PDB entry 8DN2 | electron microscopy, 3.90 A resolution | chains A and B of the 5 polymer chains in the assembly

== Chain A ==
Molecule: Glycine receptor subunit alpha-1
Source organism: Homo sapiens
UniProtKB: P23415 (GLRA1_HUMAN); aligned to UniProt positions 29-395 over residues 1-428 (the alignment contains insertions or deletions, so no single offset holds)
Chain sequence (367 residues; row label = number of the first residue in the row; note: 61 numbers in that range are skipped by the numbering (no residue carries them; nothing is unmodelled there)):
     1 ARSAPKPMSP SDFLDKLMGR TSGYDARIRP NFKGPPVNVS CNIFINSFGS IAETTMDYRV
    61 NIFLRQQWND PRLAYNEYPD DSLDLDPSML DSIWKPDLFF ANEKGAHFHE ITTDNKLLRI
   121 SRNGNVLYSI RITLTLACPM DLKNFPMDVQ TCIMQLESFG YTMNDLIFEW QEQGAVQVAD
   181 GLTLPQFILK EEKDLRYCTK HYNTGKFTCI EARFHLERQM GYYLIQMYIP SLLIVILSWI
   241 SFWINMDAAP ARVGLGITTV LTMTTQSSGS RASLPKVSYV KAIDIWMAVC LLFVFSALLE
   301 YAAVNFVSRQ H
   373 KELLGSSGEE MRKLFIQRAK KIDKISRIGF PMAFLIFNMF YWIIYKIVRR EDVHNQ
Unresolved in the structure: 1-7, 373-382, 420-428
Differences from the reference sequence: conflict Gly377 (Ser406 in P23415), Ser378 (Lys407 in P23415), Gly380 (Pro409 in P23415)
Disulfides: Cys138-Cys152, Cys198-Cys209
Covalent attachments: N-acetylglucosamine (NAG) linked to Asn38
Small-molecule neighbours: glycine (GLY): Ser158, Phe159, Tyr202, Thr204, Phe207
UniProt features mapped onto this chain:
  - binding site (glycine): Arg65, Ser129, Thr204
  - binding site (Zn(2+)): Glu192, Asp194, His215
  - binding site (strychnine): Tyr202 to Phe207
  - site: Leu261 (Important for obstruction of the ion pore in the closed conformation)
  - glycosylation: Asn38 (N-linked (GlcNAc...) asparagine)
From the paper describing this entry:
  - mutagenesis - R65D (EC_50_ 0.8 mM), F207A (EC_50_ 0.8 mM): decreased signaling in response to glycine
  - mutagenesis - R271A: abolished signaling in response to glycine
  - mutagenesis - R271E: unchanged signaling in response to glycine
  - mutagenesis - A251C/A302C: unchanged signaling
  - disease-associated variants - R271L, R271P, R271Q: decreased signaling (citing earlier work)
  - self-association interface (contacts with another copy of this molecule): Arg271
  - mutagenesis - A251C/V253C: decreased signaling in response to hydrogen peroxide

== Chain B ==
Molecule: Glycine receptor subunit alpha-1
Source organism: Homo sapiens
UniProtKB: P23415 (GLRA1_HUMAN); aligned to UniProt positions 29-395 over residues 1-428 (the alignment contains insertions or deletions, so no single offset holds)
Chain sequence (367 residues; numbered 1 to 428; 61 numbers in that range are skipped by the numbering (no residue carries them; nothing is unmodelled there); the number before each row is that of its first residue):
     1 ARSAPKPMSP SDFLDKLMGR TSGYDARIRP NFKGPPVNVS CNIFINSFGS IAETTMDYRV
    61 NIFLRQQWND PRLAYNEYPD DSLDLDPSML DSIWKPDLFF ANEKGAHFHE ITTDNKLLRI
   121 SRNGNVLYSI RITLTLACPM DLKNFPMDVQ TCIMQLESFG YTMNDLIFEW QEQGAVQVAD
   181 GLTLPQFILK EEKDLRYCTK HYNTGKFTCI EARFHLERQM GYYLIQMYIP SLLIVILSWI
   241 SFWINMDAAP ARVGLGITTV LTMTTQSSGS RASLPKVSYV KAIDIWMAVC LLFVFSALLE
   301 YAAVNFVS
   370 RQHKELLGSS GEEMRKLFIQ RAKKIDKISR IGFPMAFLIF NMFYWIIYKI VRREDVHNQ
Unresolved in the structure: 1-7, 370-382, 421-428
Differences from the reference sequence: conflict Gly377 (Ser406 in P23415), Ser378 (Lys407 in P23415), Gly380 (Pro409 in P23415)
Disulfides: Cys138-Cys152, Cys198-Cys209
Covalent attachments: N-acetylglucosamine (NAG) linked to Asn38
Small-molecule neighbours:
  - glycine (GLY), molecule 1: Phe63, Arg65, Leu117, Ser129
  - glycine (GLY), molecule 2: Phe159, Tyr202, Thr204, Phe207
UniProt features mapped onto this chain:
  - binding site (glycine): Arg65, Ser129, Thr204
  - binding site (Zn(2+)): Glu192, Asp194, His215
  - binding site (strychnine): Tyr202 to Phe207
  - site: Leu261 (Important for obstruction of the ion pore in the closed conformation)
  - glycosylation: Asn38 (N-linked (GlcNAc...) asparagine)
From the paper describing this entry:
  - mutagenesis - R65D (EC_50_ 0.8 mM), F207A (EC_50_ 0.8 mM): decreased signaling in response to glycine
  - mutagenesis - R271A: abolished signaling in response to glycine
  - mutagenesis - R271E: unchanged signaling in response to glycine
  - mutagenesis - A251C/A302C: unchanged signaling
  - disease-associated variants - R271L, R271P, R271Q: decreased signaling (citing earlier work)
  - mutagenesis - A251C/V253C: decreased signaling in response to hydrogen peroxide

== Interface between chain A and chain B ==
Contacting residue pairs (65; chain A residue first):
  Asp25(A) - Ser11(B)  hydrogen bond
  Arg27(A) - Leu14(B)
  Arg27(A) - Asp86(B)
  Arg27(A) - Ser88(B)
  Ile28(A) - Pro10(B)  hydrophobic
  Ile28(A) - Leu14(B)  hydrophobic
  Phe32(A) - Pro10(B)  hydrophobic
  Lys33(A) - Tyr78(B)
  Pro96(A) - Thr113(B)
  Asp97(A) - Thr113(B)
  Leu98(A) - Ile111(B)
  Leu98(A) - Thr112(B)  hydrogen bond (backbone-side chain)
  Phe99(A) - Asn115(B)
  Phe99(A) - Arg131(B)
  Phe100(A) - Ile111(B)  hydrophobic
  Phe100(A) - Arg131(B)
  Ala101(A) - Asn46(B)  hydrogen bond (backbone-side chain)
  Ala101(A) - Arg131(B)
  Glu103(A) - His109(B)  salt bridge
  Glu103(A) - Ile111(B)
  Glu103(A) - Arg131(B)  salt bridge
  Lys104(A) - Arg59(B)
  Ala106(A) - Ile111(B)  hydrophobic
  His107(A) - Ile111(B)
  Phe108(A) - Glu110(B)
  Phe108(A) - Thr112(B)
  Ile130(A) - Thr112(B)
  Phe159(A) - Asn115(B)
  Phe159(A) - Lys116(B)
  Phe159(A) - Leu117(B)
  Phe159(A) - Ser129(B)
  Phe159(A) - Arg131(B)
  Gly160(A) - Leu117(B)
  Thr162(A) - Asp84(B)
  Tyr202(A) - Phe44(B)  hydrophobic
  Tyr202(A) - Phe63(B)  hydrophobic
  Tyr202(A) - Arg65(B)
  Asn203(A) - Arg65(B)
  Asn203(A) - Gln177(B)
  Thr204(A) - Arg65(B)  hydrogen bond
  Thr204(A) - Leu117(B)
  Thr204(A) - Arg119(B)
  Thr204(A) - Leu127(B)
  Ile257(A) - Gly254(B)
  Ile257(A) - Thr258(B)
  Leu261(A) - Leu261(B)  hydrophobic
  Thr264(A) - Gln266(B)
  Arg271(A) - Gln226(B)
  Lys276(A) - Gln186(B)
  Lys276(A) - Tyr222(B)
  Lys276(A) - Tyr223(B)  hydrogen bond
  Lys276(A) - Ser273(B)  hydrogen bond
  Val277(A) - Tyr222(B)
  Ser278(A) - Gln219(B)  hydrogen bond
  Ser278(A) - Gly221(B)
  Ser278(A) - Tyr222(B)
  Phe295(A) - Leu237(B)  hydrophobic
  Phe295(A) - Thr258(B)
  Leu299(A) - Ile240(B)  hydrophobic
  Asn305(A) - Ala248(B)
  Asn305(A) - Ala251(B)
  Phe306(A) - Ile244(B)  hydrophobic
  Phe306(A) - Asn245(B)
  Arg309(A) - Asp247(B)
  His311(A) - Asp247(B)  salt bridge
Interface residues without a listed pair, chain A (46 interface residues in all): Gly105, Ile132, Tyr161, Phe207, Ala249, Val253, Val260, Leu298, Ala302, Gln310
Interface residues without a listed pair, chain B (53 interface residues in all): Asn42, Ser50, Leu85, Met89, Ile130, Pro250, Leu255, Ile257, Thr262, Thr265

== Overview ==
46 residues of chain A face 53 of chain B across their interface; the contacts include 7 hydrogen bonds and 3
salt bridges. Among the polar pairs are Glu103(A)-His109(B), Glu103(A)-Arg131(B) and His311(A)-Asp247(B). From
the paper: R271L, R271P and R271Q of chain A reduce signaling; a self-association interface involving
Arg271(A); 18 substitutions were tested in all.
Both chains are Glycine receptor subunit alpha-1 (Homo sapiens). Entry 8DN2 (Cryo-EM structure of human
Glycine Receptor alpha1-beta heteromer, glycine-bound state 2(expanded open)) was determined by electron
microscopy, deposited together with 8DN3, 8DN4 and 8DN5.
